Entry 8ONN (X-ray diffraction, 2.10 A resolution); this record covers chains A and B.

# Chain A (and B)
Molecule: Aminotransferase class IV
Source organism: Aminobacterium colombiense
Notes: chain B of this document is another copy of the same molecule, construct and numbering; everything in this record applies to it too
UniProtKB: D5EHC5 (D5EHC5_AMICL); residue numbers follow UniProt; this construct covers 1-275
Sequence (277 residues; numbered -1 to 275; the number before each row is that of its first residue; numbers below 1 keep their minus sign (Gly-1 is residue -1)):
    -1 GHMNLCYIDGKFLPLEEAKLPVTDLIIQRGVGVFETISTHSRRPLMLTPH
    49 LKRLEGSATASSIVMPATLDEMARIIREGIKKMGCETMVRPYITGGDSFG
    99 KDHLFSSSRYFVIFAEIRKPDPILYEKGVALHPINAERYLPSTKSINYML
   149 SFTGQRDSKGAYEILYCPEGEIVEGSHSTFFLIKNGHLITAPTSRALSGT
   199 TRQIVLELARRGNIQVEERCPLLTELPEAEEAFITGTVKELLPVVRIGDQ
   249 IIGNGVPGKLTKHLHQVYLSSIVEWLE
Disordered / not traced: -1 (chain B: -1 to 0)
Differences from the reference sequence: expression tag (-1 to 0); engineered mutation Ala113 (Glu in D5EHC5)
Residues lining bound ligands: OCF (3-[(E)-[2-methyl-3-oxidanyl-5-(phosphonooxymethyl)pyridin-4-yl]methylideneamino]oxypropanoic acid): Thr34, His48, Arg51, Arg136, Lys142, Tyr146, Glu172, Gly173, Ser174, His175, Ser176, Thr177, Leu195, Gly197, Thr198, Thr199, Arg200, Thr233, Gly234, Thr235, Val236, Lys237

# How chain A and chain B interact
Residue-residue contacts (78):
  Cys4(A) with Val20(B), hydrophobic
  Leu13(A) with Val20(B), hydrophobic; Thr21(B)
  Ala16(A) with Pro19(B); Val20(B), hydrogen bond (backbone-backbone)
  Lys17(A) with Lys17(B); Leu18(B); Pro19(B); Val20(B)
  Leu18(A) with Lys17(B); Leu18(B), hydrogen bond (backbone-backbone); Ile25(B), hydrophobic
  Pro19(A) with Ala16(B); Lys17(B)
  Val20(A) with Cys4(B), hydrophobic; Leu13(B), hydrophobic; Ala16(B), hydrogen bond (backbone-backbone)
  Thr21(A) with Leu13(B)
  Ile24(A) with Ile25(B); Ile144(B)
  Ile25(A) with Ile24(B); Ile25(B), hydrophobic; Phe109(B), hydrophobic; Ile144(B)
  Gln26(A) with Arg88(B), hydrogen bond; Tyr90(B), hydrogen bond (backbone-side chain); Ile111(B); Ile144(B)
  Arg27(A) with Phe32(B); Ile144(B); Asn145(B); Tyr146(B), hydrogen bond (backbone-backbone); Met147(B); Phe150(B); His175(B)
  Gly28(A) with Ile144(B), hydrogen bond (backbone-backbone); Met147(B)
  Val29(A) with Met147(B), hydrophobic; Phe150(B), hydrophobic
  Phe32(A) with Arg27(B)
  Ala58(A) with Arg154(B), hydrogen bond (backbone-side chain)
  Ser59(A) with Met147(B); Thr151(B)
  Ser60(A) with Arg154(B)
  Arg88(A) with Arg27(B)
  Tyr90(A) with Gln26(B), hydrogen bond (side chain-backbone)
  Phe97(A) with Phe150(B), hydrophobic; Gln153(B)
  His101(A) with Gln153(B), hydrogen bond (side chain-backbone)
  Phe103(A) with Phe150(B), hydrophobic
  Phe109(A) with Ile25(B), hydrophobic
  Ile111(A) with Gln26(B)
  Ser143(A) with Met147(B)
  Ile144(A) with Ile24(B); Ile25(B); Gln26(B); Arg27(B); Gly28(B), hydrogen bond (backbone-backbone)
  Asn145(A) with Gly28(B); Asn145(B), hydrogen bond; Met147(B)
  Tyr146(A) with Arg27(B), hydrogen bond (backbone-backbone)
  Met147(A) with Arg27(B); Gly28(B); Val29(B), hydrophobic; Gly30(B); Ser143(B)
  Leu148(A) with Leu138(B), hydrophobic
  Phe150(A) with Arg27(B); Val29(B), hydrophobic; Phe97(B), hydrophobic; Phe103(B), hydrophobic
  Thr151(A) with Ser59(B); Leu138(B)
  Gln153(A) with Phe97(B); His101(B)
  Arg154(A) with His101(B)
  His175(A) with Arg27(B)
Also at the interface, not in a pair above, chain A (41 interface residues in all): Glu14, Gly30, Val31, Thr57, Leu138
Also at the interface, not in a pair above, chain B (39 interface residues in all): Ile6, Ala58, Ser60, Leu148

# In short
41 residues of chain A face 39 of chain B across their interface; the contacts include 13 hydrogen bonds.
Polar contacts include Gln26(A)-Arg88(B), Gln26(A)-Tyr90(B) and Ala58(A)-Arg154(B). Bound to chain A: compound
OCF.
Both chains are Aminotransferase class IV (Aminobacterium colombiense). Entry 8ONN (Crystal structure of
D-amino acid aminotransferase from Aminobacterium colombiense point mutant E113A complexed with
3-aminooxypropionic acid) was determined by X-ray diffraction together with 8ONL from the same study.
